Entry 7A97 (electron microscopy, 4.40 A resolution (low resolution: residue-level contacts below are approximate; hydrogen-bond / salt-bridge calls are withheld)); this record covers chains B and C of the 5 polymer chains in the assembly.

Chain B (and C):
Name: Spike glycoprotein
Source organism: Severe acute respiratory syndrome coronavirus 2
Notes: chain C of this document is another copy of the same molecule, construct and numbering; everything in this record applies to it too
UniProt: P0DTC2 (SPIKE_SARS2); numbering as in UniProt (aligned over 1-1208)
Chain sequence (1287 residues; row label = number of the first residue in the row; numbers below 1 keep their minus sign (Met-30 is residue -30)):
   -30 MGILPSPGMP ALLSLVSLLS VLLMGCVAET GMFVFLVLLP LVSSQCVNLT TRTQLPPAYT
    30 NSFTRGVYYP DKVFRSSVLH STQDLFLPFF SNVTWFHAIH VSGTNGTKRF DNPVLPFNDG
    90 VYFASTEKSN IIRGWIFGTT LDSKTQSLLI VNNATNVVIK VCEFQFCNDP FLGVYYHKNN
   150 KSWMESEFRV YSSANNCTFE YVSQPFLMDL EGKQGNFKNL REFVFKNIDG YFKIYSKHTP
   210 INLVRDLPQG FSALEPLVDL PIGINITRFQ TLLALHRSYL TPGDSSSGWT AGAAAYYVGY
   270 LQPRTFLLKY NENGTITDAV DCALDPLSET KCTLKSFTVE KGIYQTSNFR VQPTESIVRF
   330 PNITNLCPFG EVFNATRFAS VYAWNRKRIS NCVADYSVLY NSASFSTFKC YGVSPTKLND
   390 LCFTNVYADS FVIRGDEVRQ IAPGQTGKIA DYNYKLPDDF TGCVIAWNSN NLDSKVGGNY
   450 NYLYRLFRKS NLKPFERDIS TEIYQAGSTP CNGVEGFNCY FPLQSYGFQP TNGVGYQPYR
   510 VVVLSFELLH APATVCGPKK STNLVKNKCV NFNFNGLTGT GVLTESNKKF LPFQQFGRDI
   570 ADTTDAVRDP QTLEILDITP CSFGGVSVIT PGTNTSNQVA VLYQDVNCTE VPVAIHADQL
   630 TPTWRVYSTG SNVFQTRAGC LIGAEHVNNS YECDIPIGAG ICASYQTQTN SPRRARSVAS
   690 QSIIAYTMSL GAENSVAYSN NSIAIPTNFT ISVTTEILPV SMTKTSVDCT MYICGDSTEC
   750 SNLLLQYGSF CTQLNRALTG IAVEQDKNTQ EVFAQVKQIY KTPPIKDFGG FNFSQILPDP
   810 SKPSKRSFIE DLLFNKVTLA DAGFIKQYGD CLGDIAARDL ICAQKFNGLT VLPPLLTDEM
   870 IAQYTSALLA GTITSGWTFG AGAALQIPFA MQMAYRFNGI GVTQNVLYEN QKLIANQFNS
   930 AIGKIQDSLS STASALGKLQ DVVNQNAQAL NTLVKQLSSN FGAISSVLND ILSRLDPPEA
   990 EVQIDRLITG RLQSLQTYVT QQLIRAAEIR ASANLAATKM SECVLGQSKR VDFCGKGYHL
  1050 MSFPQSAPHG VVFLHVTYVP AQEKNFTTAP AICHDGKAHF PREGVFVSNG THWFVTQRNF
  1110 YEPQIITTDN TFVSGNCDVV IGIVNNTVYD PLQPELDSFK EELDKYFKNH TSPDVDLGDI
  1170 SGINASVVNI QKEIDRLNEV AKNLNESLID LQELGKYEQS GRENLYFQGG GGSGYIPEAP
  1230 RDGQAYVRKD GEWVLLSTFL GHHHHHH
Not modelled in the structure: -30 to 13, 71-75, 618-640, 677-688, 828-851, 941-943, 1147-1256 (chain C: -30 to 13, 71-75, 618-639, 677-688, 827-851, 941-943, 1147-1256)
Disulfide bonds: Cys15-Cys136, Cys131-Cys166, Cys291-Cys301, Cys336-Cys361, Cys379-Cys432, Cys391-Cys525, Cys480-Cys488, Cys538-Cys590, Cys617-Cys649, Cys662-Cys671, Cys738-Cys760, Cys743-Cys749, Cys1032-Cys1043, Cys1082-Cys1126
Construct notes: initiating methionine (-30); expression tag (-29 to 0, 1209-1256); engineered mutation Pro986 (Lys in P0DTC2), Pro987 (Val in P0DTC2)

Chain B / chain C interface:
Residue-residue contacts (116):
  Asn317(B) - Asp737(C)
  Arg319(B) - Thr739(C)
  Arg319(B) - Met740(C)
  Arg357(B) - Cys166(C)
  Arg357(B) - Thr167(C)
  Asn360(B) - Phe168(C)
  Pro521(B) - Gly232(C)
  Lys558(B) - Phe43(C)
  Phe559(B) - Phe43(C)
  Leu560(B) - Phe43(C)
  Leu560(B) - Gly283(C)
  Phe562(B) - Tyr38(C)
  Phe562(B) - Lys41(C)
  Phe562(B) - Pro225(C)
  Gln563(B) - Tyr38(C)
  Gln563(B) - Asp40(C)
  Gln563(B) - Lys41(C)
  Gln563(B) - Val42(C)
  Gln563(B) - Phe43(C)
  Gln564(B) - Lys41(C)
  Phe565(B) - Lys41(C)
  Phe565(B) - Val42(C)
  Phe565(B) - Phe43(C)
  Gly566(B) - Val42(C)
  Gly566(B) - Phe43(C)
  Arg567(B) - Val42(C)
  Arg567(B) - Phe43(C)
  Ile569(B) - Val47(C)
  Ala570(B) - Val963(C)
  Asp571(B) - Lys964(C)
  Pro589(B) - Phe855(C)
  Phe592(B) - Lys854(C)
  Phe592(B) - Phe855(C)
  Ala647(B) - Pro862(C)
  Pro665(B) - Leu864(C)
  Ala668(B) - Pro863(C)
  Ala668(B) - Leu864(C)
  Ala668(B) - Thr866(C)
  Gly669(B) - Leu864(C)
  Gly669(B) - Thr866(C)
  Gly669(B) - Met869(C)
  Met697(B) - Met869(C)
  Leu699(B) - Ile788(C)
  Leu699(B) - Gln872(C)
  Leu699(B) - Tyr873(C)
  Ala701(B) - Gln787(C)
  Ala701(B) - Ile788(C)
  Asn703(B) - Gln787(C)
  Asn703(B) - Ile788(C)
  Asn703(B) - Tyr789(C)
  Asn703(B) - Lys790(C)
  Val705(B) - Tyr789(C)
  Ala706(B) - Gln895(C)
  Tyr707(B) - Pro792(C)
  Tyr707(B) - Asp796(C)
  Tyr707(B) - Phe797(C)
  Tyr707(B) - Ile882(C)
  Tyr707(B) - Thr883(C)
  Tyr707(B) - Phe898(C)
  Ser708(B) - Gln895(C)
  Ser708(B) - Pro897(C)
  Asn709(B) - Asp796(C)
  Asn709(B) - Pro897(C)
  Asn710(B) - Pro897(C)
  Ser711(B) - Gln895(C)
  Ser711(B) - Pro897(C)
  Ile712(B) - Gln895(C)
  Ala713(B) - Leu894(C)
  Ala713(B) - Gln895(C)
  Pro715(B) - Leu894(C)
  Gln957(B) - Arg765(C)
  Gln965(B) - Ser758(C)
  Asn969(B) - Gln755(C)
  Phe970(B) - Gln755(C)
  Phe970(B) - Tyr756(C)
  Gly971(B) - Gln755(C)
  Pro987(B) - Asp427(C)
  Arg995(B) - Tyr756(C)
  Arg995(B) - Asp994(C)
  Gln1002(B) - Phe759(C)
  Gln1002(B) - Gln1002(C)
  Gln1002(B) - Gln1005(C)
  Ser1003(B) - Phe759(C)
  Thr1006(B) - Gln1005(C)
  Gln1010(B) - Gln762(C)
  Arg1039(B) - Glu1031(C)
  Arg1039(B) - Arg1039(C)
  Val1040(B) - Ser1030(C)
  Val1040(B) - Glu1031(C)
  Val1040(B) - Leu1034(C)
  Asp1041(B) - Gly889(C)
  Asp1041(B) - Ser1030(C)
  Asp1041(B) - Leu1034(C)
  Lys1045(B) - Gly889(C)
  Tyr1047(B) - Trp886(C)
  Pro1069(B) - Ala890(C)
  Glu1072(B) - Leu894(C)
  Asn1074(B) - Gln895(C)
  Thr1077(B) - Met900(C)
  Pro1079(B) - Tyr917(C)
  Phe1089(B) - Asn914(C)
  Phe1089(B) - Tyr917(C)
  Gly1093(B) - Tyr904(C)
  Val1094(B) - Met900(C)
  Val1094(B) - Tyr904(C)
  Arg1107(B) - Tyr904(C)
  Arg1107(B) - Asn907(C)
  Arg1107(B) - Gln913(C)
  Ser1123(B) - Asn914(C)
  Ser1123(B) - Glu918(C)
  Ser1123(B) - Glu1111(C)
  Val1128(B) - Tyr917(C)
  Val1128(B) - Glu918(C)
  Ile1130(B) - Gln920(C)
  Leu1145(B) - Glu1144(C)
  Leu1145(B) - Leu1145(C)
Other interface residues (no listed pair), chain B (88 interface residues in all): Thr549, Asp568, Thr572, Ser591, Asp614, Ile666, Gly667, Gly700, Ser704, Thr961, Ser968, Gly999, Thr1009, Ile1013, Phe1042, Gly1046, Val1068, Ala1078, Pro1090, Phe1121, Val1129, Leu1141
Other interface residues (no listed pair), chain C (87 interface residues in all): Arg44, Glu169, Pro230, Ile231, Asn282, Asp745, Gln784, Lys786, Ala852, Gln853, Gly891, Ala892, Ala893, Ile896, Thr1009, Leu1012, Ile1013, Thr1027, Gly1035, Phe1042

Overview:
88 residues of chain B and 87 residues of chain C are in contact.
Chain B and chain C are both Spike glycoprotein (Severe acute respiratory syndrome coronavirus 2); the
structure, SARS-CoV-2 Spike Glycoprotein with 2 ACE2 Bound, was determined by electron microscopy together
with 7A91, 7A92, 7A94, 7A95, 7A96 and 7A98 from the same study.
